PDB entry 7UZQ | electron microscopy, 2.17 A resolution | chains L and Q of the 4 polymer chains in the assembly

Chain L (and Q):
Molecule: Ammonium transporter Rh type A
From: Homo sapiens
Notes: chain Q of this document is another copy of the same molecule, construct and numbering; everything in this record applies to it too
UniProtKB: Q02094 (RHAG_HUMAN); residue numbers follow UniProt; this construct covers 1-409
Amino-acid sequence (409 residues; numbered 1 to 409; the number before each row is that of its first residue):
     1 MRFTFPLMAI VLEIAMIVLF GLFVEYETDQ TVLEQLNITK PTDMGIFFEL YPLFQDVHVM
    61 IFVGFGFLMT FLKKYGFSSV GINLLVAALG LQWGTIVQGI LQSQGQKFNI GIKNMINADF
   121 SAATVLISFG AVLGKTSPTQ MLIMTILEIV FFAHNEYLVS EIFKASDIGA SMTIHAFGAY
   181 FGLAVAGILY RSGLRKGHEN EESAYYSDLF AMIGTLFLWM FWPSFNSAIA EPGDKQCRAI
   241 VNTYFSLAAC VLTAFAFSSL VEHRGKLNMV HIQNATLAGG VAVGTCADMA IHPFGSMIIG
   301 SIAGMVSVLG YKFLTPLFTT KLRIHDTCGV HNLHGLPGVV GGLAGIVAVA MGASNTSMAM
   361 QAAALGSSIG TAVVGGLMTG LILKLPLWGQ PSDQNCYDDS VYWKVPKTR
Not modelled in the structure: 27-47 (chain Q: 27-45)

Chain L / chain Q interface:
Residue-residue contacts (127; chain L residue first):
  Arg2(L) - Ser259(Q)  hydrogen bond (side chain-backbone)
  Arg2(L) - Leu260(Q)  hydrogen bond (side chain-backbone)
  Arg2(L) - Glu262(Q)  hydrogen bond (side chain-backbone)
  Arg2(L) - Arg264(Q)
  Arg2(L) - Gly265(Q)
  Phe3(L) - Leu260(Q)  hydrophobic
  Phe5(L) - Phe255(Q)
  Phe5(L) - Ser259(Q)
  Pro6(L) - Ala256(Q)
  Pro6(L) - Ser259(Q)
  Pro6(L) - Leu260(Q)  hydrophobic
  Ala9(L) - Ala256(Q)  hydrophobic
  Ile10(L) - Ala256(Q)  hydrophobic
  Ile10(L) - Phe257(Q)  hydrophobic
  Glu13(L) - Ala249(Q)
  Glu13(L) - Leu252(Q)
  Glu13(L) - Ser301(Q)
  Met16(L) - Met297(Q)
  Ile17(L) - Phe294(Q)
  Ile17(L) - Met297(Q)
  Ile17(L) - Ile298(Q)  hydrophobic
  Ile17(L) - Ser301(Q)
  Phe20(L) - Phe245(Q)  hydrophobic
  Phe20(L) - His292(Q)
  Phe20(L) - Pro293(Q)  hydrophobic
  Phe20(L) - Met297(Q)  hydrophobic
  Gly21(L) - Phe294(Q)
  Val24(L) - His292(Q)  hydrogen bond (backbone-side chain)
  Val24(L) - Pro293(Q)  hydrophobic
  Glu25(L) - His292(Q)  salt bridge
  Tyr26(L) - Arg238(Q)
  Tyr26(L) - Asn242(Q)  hydrogen bond
  Tyr26(L) - Met289(Q)
  Tyr26(L) - Ala290(Q)  hydrophobic
  Tyr26(L) - Ile291(Q)
  Tyr26(L) - His292(Q)  hydrogen bond (side chain-backbone)
  Tyr26(L) - Pro293(Q)
  Phe48(L) - Leu53(Q)  hydrophobic
  Phe48(L) - Gln236(Q)
  Phe48(L) - Ile240(Q)  hydrophobic
  Tyr51(L) - Leu53(Q)  hydrophobic
  Tyr51(L) - Pro223(Q)
  Tyr51(L) - Ser224(Q)  hydrogen bond
  Tyr51(L) - Ile240(Q)  hydrophobic
  Phe54(L) - Tyr244(Q)  hydrophobic
  Gln55(L) - Asp56(Q)
  Gln55(L) - Met220(Q)  hydrogen bond (side chain-backbone)
  Gln55(L) - Phe221(Q)
  His58(L) - Trp219(Q)
  His58(L) - Met220(Q)
  His58(L) - Tyr244(Q)
  Val59(L) - Met220(Q)  hydrophobic
  Val59(L) - Phe221(Q)  hydrophobic
  Phe62(L) - Leu216(Q)
  Phe62(L) - Trp219(Q)  hydrophobic
  Phe62(L) - Met220(Q)  hydrophobic
  Val63(L) - Leu216(Q)  hydrophobic
  Val63(L) - Met220(Q)  hydrophobic
  Phe67(L) - Leu209(Q)
  Phe67(L) - Ile213(Q)  hydrophobic
  Phe67(L) - Leu216(Q)  hydrophobic
  Leu72(L) - Tyr205(Q)
  Lys73(L) - Tyr205(Q)  hydrogen bond (backbone-side chain)
  Lys74(L) - Tyr205(Q)
  Tyr75(L) - Tyr205(Q)
  Gly76(L) - Tyr205(Q)  hydrogen bond (backbone-side chain)
  Gly76(L) - Leu209(Q)
  Phe77(L) - Tyr205(Q)
  Phe77(L) - Asp208(Q)
  Phe77(L) - Leu209(Q)  hydrophobic
  Phe77(L) - Met269(Q)  hydrophobic
  Val80(L) - Met212(Q)  hydrophobic
  Val80(L) - Leu216(Q)  hydrophobic
  Gly81(L) - Phe255(Q)
  Leu84(L) - Val251(Q)  hydrophobic
  Leu85(L) - Val251(Q)  hydrophobic
  Leu85(L) - Leu252(Q)  hydrophobic
  Leu85(L) - Phe255(Q)  hydrophobic
  Ala88(L) - Ala248(Q)
  Ala88(L) - Val251(Q)  hydrophobic
  Leu89(L) - Leu252(Q)
  Leu91(L) - Tyr244(Q)
  Leu91(L) - Phe245(Q)  hydrophobic
  Leu91(L) - Ala248(Q)  hydrophobic
  Gln92(L) - Ala248(Q)
  Gln92(L) - Ala249(Q)
  Gln92(L) - Met297(Q)
  Thr95(L) - Phe245(Q)
  Ile110(L) - Val241(Q)  hydrophobic
  Ile110(L) - Phe245(Q)  hydrophobic
  Met115(L) - Ile240(Q)  hydrophobic
  Met115(L) - Tyr244(Q)
  Asp119(L) - Tyr244(Q)  hydrogen bond
  Ala204(L) - Tyr206(Q)
  Tyr206(L) - Tyr206(Q)
  Tyr206(L) - Arg409(Q)  hydrogen bond (side chain-backbone)
  Ser207(L) - Tyr206(Q)  hydrogen bond
  Phe210(L) - Tyr206(Q)  hydrophobic
  Phe210(L) - Leu209(Q)  hydrophobic
  Phe210(L) - Phe210(Q)  hydrophobic
  Phe210(L) - Ile213(Q)  hydrophobic
  Ile213(L) - Ile213(Q)  hydrophobic
  Phe217(L) - Phe217(Q)  hydrophobic
  Asp399(L) - Tyr205(Q)
  Ser400(L) - Lys266(Q)  hydrogen bond (backbone-side chain)
  Val401(L) - Lys266(Q)  hydrogen bond (backbone-side chain)
  Tyr402(L) - Lys266(Q)
  Tyr402(L) - Leu267(Q)  hydrogen bond (backbone-backbone)
  Trp403(L) - Lys266(Q)
  Trp403(L) - Leu267(Q)
  Trp403(L) - Met269(Q)  hydrophobic
  Trp403(L) - Ile272(Q)  hydrophobic
  Lys404(L) - Lys266(Q)
  Lys404(L) - Leu267(Q)  hydrogen bond (backbone-backbone)
  Lys404(L) - Asn268(Q)
  Pro406(L) - Ser203(Q)
  Pro406(L) - Ala204(Q)
  Pro406(L) - Tyr205(Q)
  Pro406(L) - Asp208(Q)
  Lys407(L) - Glu202(Q)  salt bridge
  Lys407(L) - Ser203(Q)
  Thr408(L) - Ala204(Q)
  Thr408(L) - Tyr205(Q)  hydrogen bond (backbone-backbone)
  Arg409(L) - Ala204(Q)
  Arg409(L) - Tyr205(Q)  hydrogen bond (backbone-backbone)
  Arg409(L) - Tyr206(Q)  hydrogen bond
  Arg409(L) - Arg409(Q)  hydrogen bond (backbone-side chain)
Also at the interface, not in a pair above, chain L (61 interface residues in all): Pro52, Ile82, Ala118, Leu142
Also at the interface, not in a pair above, chain Q (59 interface residues in all): Glu49, Pro52, Ser207, Thr253, Thr276, Thr408

Overview:
61 residues of chain L face 59 of chain Q across their interface, with 21 hydrogen bonds and 2 salt bridges.
Polar contacts include Glu25(L)-His292(Q), Lys407(L)-Glu202(Q) and Arg2(L)-Ser259(Q).
Chain L and chain Q are both Ammonium transporter Rh type A (Homo sapiens); the structure, Local refinement of
RhAG-RhCE-ANK1(AR1-5), from consensus refinement of all classes, was determined by electron microscopy,
deposited together with 7UZ3, 7UZU, 7V07, 7V0K, 7V0M, 7V0S and 10 further entries.
